PDB entry 6X2F | electron microscopy, 4.00 A resolution | chains I and R of the 9 polymer chains in the assembly

[Chain I]
Protein: DNA-directed RNA polymerase subunit beta
Source organism: Escherichia coli
Notes: EC 2.7.7.6
UniProtKB: P0A8V4 (RPOB_ECO57); numbering as in UniProt (aligned over 1-1342)
Chain sequence (1342 residues; row label = number of the first residue in the row):
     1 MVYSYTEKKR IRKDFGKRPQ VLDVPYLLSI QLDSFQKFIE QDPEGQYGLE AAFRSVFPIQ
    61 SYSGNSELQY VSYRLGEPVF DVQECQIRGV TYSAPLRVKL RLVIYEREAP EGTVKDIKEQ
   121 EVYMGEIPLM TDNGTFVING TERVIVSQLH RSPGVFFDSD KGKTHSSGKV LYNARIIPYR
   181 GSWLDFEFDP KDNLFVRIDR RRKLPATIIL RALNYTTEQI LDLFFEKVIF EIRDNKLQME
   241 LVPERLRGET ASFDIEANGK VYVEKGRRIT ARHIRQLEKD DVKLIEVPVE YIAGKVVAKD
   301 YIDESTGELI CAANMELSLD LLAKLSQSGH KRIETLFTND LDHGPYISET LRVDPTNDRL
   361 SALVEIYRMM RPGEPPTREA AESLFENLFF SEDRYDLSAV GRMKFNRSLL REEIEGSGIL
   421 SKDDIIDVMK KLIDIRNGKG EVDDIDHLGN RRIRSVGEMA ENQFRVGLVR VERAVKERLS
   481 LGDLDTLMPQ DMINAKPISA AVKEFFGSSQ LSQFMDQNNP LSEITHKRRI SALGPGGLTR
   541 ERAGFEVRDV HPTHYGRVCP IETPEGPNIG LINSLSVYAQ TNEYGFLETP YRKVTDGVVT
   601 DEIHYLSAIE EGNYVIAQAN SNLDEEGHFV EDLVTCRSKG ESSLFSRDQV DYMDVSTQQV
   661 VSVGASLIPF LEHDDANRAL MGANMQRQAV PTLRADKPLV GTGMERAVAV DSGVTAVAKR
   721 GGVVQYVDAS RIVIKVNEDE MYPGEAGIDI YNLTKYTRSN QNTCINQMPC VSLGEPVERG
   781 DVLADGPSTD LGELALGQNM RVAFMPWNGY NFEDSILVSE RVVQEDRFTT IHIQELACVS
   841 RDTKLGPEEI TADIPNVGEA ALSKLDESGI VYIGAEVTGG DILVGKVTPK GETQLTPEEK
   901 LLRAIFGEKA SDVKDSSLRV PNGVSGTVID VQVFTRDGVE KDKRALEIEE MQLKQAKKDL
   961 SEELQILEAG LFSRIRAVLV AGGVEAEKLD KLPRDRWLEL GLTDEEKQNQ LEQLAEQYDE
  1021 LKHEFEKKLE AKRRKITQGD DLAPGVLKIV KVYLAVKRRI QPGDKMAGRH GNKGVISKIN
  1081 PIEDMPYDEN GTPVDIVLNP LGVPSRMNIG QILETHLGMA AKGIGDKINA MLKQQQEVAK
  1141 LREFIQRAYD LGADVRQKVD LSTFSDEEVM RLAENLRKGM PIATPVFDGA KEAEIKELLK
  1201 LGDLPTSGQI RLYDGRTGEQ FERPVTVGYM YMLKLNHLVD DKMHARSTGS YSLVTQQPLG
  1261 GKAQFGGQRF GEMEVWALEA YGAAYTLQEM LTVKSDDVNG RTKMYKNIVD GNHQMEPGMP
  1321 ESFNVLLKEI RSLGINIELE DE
Not modelled in the structure: 1, 891-914, 1342
Curated features (UniProtKB/Swiss-Prot):
  - modified residue (N6-acetyllysine): Lys1022, Lys1200

[Chain R]
Molecule: 21-nt RNA strand
Sequence (21 nucleotides; each row starts with the number of its first residue):
     1 GCAUUCAAAG CGGAGAGGUA C
Not modelled in the structure: 1-11, 21
Metal / ion sites: Mg2+: A20 (shared with 3 residues of chain J)

[Interface between chain I and chain R]
Residue-residue contacts (18):
  Ser509(I) - G15(R)  sugar contact
  Gln510(I) - A16(R)  sugar contact
  Gln513(I) - A16(R)  hydrogen bond to the sugar
  Gln513(I) - G17(R)  phosphate contact
  Asp516(I) - G17(R)  sugar contact
  Leu533(I) - G17(R)  phosphate contact
  Arg540(I) - A16(R)  salt bridge to the phosphate
  Arg540(I) - G17(R)  salt bridge to the phosphate
  Pro564(I) - G18(R)  phosphate contact
  Ile572(I) - G17(R)  phosphate contact
  Gln688(I) - G18(R)  hydrogen bond to the sugar
  Lys1065(I) - U19(R)  hydrogen bond to the phosphate
  Lys1065(I) - A20(R)  salt bridge to the phosphate
  Lys1073(I) - A20(R)  salt bridge to the phosphate
  His1237(I) - G18(R)  sugar contact
  His1237(I) - U19(R)  sugar contact
  Ser1252(I) - G12(R)  hydrogen bond to the phosphate
  Leu1259(I) - G12(R)  phosphate contact
Also at the interface, not in a pair above, chain I (18 interface residues in all): Arg529, Glu565, Asn568, Arg687

[In short]
The interface between chain I and chain R involves 18 residues on one side and 7 on the other; the contacts
include 4 hydrogen bonds and 4 salt bridges. Polar pairs include Gln513(I)-A16(R), Gln688(I)-G18(R) and
Lys1065(I)-U19(R).
Chain I is DNA-directed RNA polymerase subunit beta (Escherichia coli) and chain R is a 21-nt RNA strand; the
structure, Mfd-bound E.coli RNA polymerase elongation complex - L2 state, was determined by electron
microscopy (same publication as 6X26, 6X2N, 6X43, 6X4W, 6X4Y and 6X50).
